8HVU - chains A and B; structure by X-ray diffraction, 2.29 A resolution.

== Chain A (and B) ==
Molecule: 3C-like proteinase nsp5
From: Severe acute respiratory syndrome coronavirus 2
Notes: EC 3.4.22.69; chain B of this document is another copy of the same molecule, construct and numbering; everything in this record applies to it too
UniProtKB: P0DTC1 (R1A_SARS2); residues 3-301 here correspond to UniProt positions 3266-3564 (UniProt number = residue number + 3263)
Amino-acid sequence (299 residues; each row starts with the number of its first residue):
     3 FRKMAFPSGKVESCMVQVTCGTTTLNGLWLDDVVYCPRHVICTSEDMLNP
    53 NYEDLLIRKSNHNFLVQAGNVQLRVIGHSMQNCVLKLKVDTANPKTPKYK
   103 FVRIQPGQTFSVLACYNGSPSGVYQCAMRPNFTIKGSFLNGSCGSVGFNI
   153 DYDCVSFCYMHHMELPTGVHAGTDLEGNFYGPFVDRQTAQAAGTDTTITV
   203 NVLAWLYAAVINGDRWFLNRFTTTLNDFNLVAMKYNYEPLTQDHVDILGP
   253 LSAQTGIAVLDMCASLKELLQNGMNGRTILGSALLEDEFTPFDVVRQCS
Not modelled in the structure: 3, 301 (chain B: 301)
Differences from the reference sequence: engineered mutation Ser15 (Gly3278 in P0DTC1)
Residues lining bound ligands: 80I ([(3S)-3-[[(2S)-2-[(4-methoxy-1H-indol-2-yl)carbonylamino]-4-methyl-pentanoyl]amino]-2-oxidanylidene-4-[(3R)-2-oxidanylidene-3,4-dihydropyrrol-3-yl]butyl] dihydrogen phosphate): Thr25, Leu27, His41, Phe140, Leu141, Asn142, Gly143, Ser144, Cys145, His163, His164, Met165, Glu166, Pro168, His172, Asp187, Arg188, Gln189, Thr190, Ala191
Reported in the primary citation:
  - binding site for 80I: Phe140, Gly143, Cys145, His163, His164, Glu166, Gln189
  - catalytic residues: His41, Cys145
  - mutagenesis - G15S: decreased binding to 80I (from molecular simulation)

== Interface between chain A and chain B ==
Contacting residue pairs (43):
  Arg4(A) - Tyr126(B)
  Arg4(A) - Gln127(B)  hydrogen bond (side chain-backbone)
  Arg4(A) - Lys137(B)  hydrogen bond (side chain-backbone)
  Arg4(A) - Ser139(B)
  Lys5(A) - Tyr126(B)
  Met6(A) - Val125(B)
  Met6(A) - Ser139(B)
  Ala7(A) - Gly124(B)
  Ala7(A) - Val125(B)  hydrogen bond (backbone-backbone)
  Phe8(A) - Val125(B)
  Pro9(A) - Ser10(B)
  Pro9(A) - Glu14(B)
  Pro9(A) - Pro122(B)  hydrophobic
  Pro9(A) - Ser123(B)
  Pro9(A) - Gly124(B)
  Ser10(A) - Pro9(B)
  Ser10(A) - Ser10(B)  hydrogen bond (backbone-side chain)
  Ser10(A) - Glu14(B)  hydrogen bond (backbone-side chain)
  Gly11(A) - Gly11(B)
  Gly11(A) - Glu14(B)  hydrogen bond (backbone-side chain)
  Glu14(A) - Pro9(B)
  Glu14(A) - Ser10(B)  hydrogen bond (side chain-backbone)
  Glu14(A) - Gly11(B)  hydrogen bond (side chain-backbone)
  Pro122(A) - Pro9(B)  hydrophobic
  Ser123(A) - Pro9(B)
  Gly124(A) - Met6(B)
  Gly124(A) - Ala7(B)
  Gly124(A) - Pro9(B)
  Val125(A) - Met6(B)
  Val125(A) - Ala7(B)  hydrogen bond (backbone-backbone)
  Val125(A) - Pro9(B)  hydrophobic
  Tyr126(A) - Arg4(B)
  Tyr126(A) - Lys5(B)
  Tyr126(A) - Met6(B)  hydrophobic
  Gln127(A) - Arg4(B)  hydrogen bond (backbone-side chain)
  Cys128(A) - Arg4(B)
  Lys137(A) - Arg4(B)  hydrogen bond (backbone-side chain)
  Ser139(A) - Met6(B)
  Ser139(A) - Gln299(B)  hydrogen bond
  Leu141(A) - Gln299(B)
  Leu141(A) - Cys300(B)
  Glu290(A) - Arg4(B)  salt bridge
  Gln299(A) - Leu141(B)
Interface residues without a listed pair, chain A (25 interface residues in all): Lys12, Leu115, Ala129, Gly138
Interface residues without a listed pair, chain B (24 interface residues in all): Phe3, Phe8, Lys12, Leu115, Cys128

== Summary ==
25 residues of chain A and 24 residues of chain B are in contact; the contacts include 12 hydrogen bonds and 1
salt bridge. Polar contacts include Glu290(A)-Arg4(B), Arg4(A)-Gln127(B) and Arg4(A)-Lys137(B). Bound to chain
A: compound 80I. From the paper: catalytic residues His41(A) and Cys145(A); G15S of chain A reduces binding to
80I.
Chain A and chain B are both 3C-like proteinase nsp5 (Severe acute respiratory syndrome coronavirus 2); the
structure, Crystal structure of SARS-Cov-2 main protease G15S mutant in complex with PF07304814, was
determined by X-ray diffraction (same publication as 8HVV, 8HVW, 8HVX, 8HVY and 8HVZ).
